6D55 - chains A and B of the 3 polymer chains in the assembly; structure by X-ray diffraction, 1.68 A resolution.

Chain A:
Protein: GTPase HRas
From: Homo sapiens
Notes: engineered mutation(s): Y64A
Reference sequence: P01112 (RASH_HUMAN); residues 1-166 here = UniProt positions 1-166
Chain sequence (167 residues; row label = number of the first residue in the row; numbering starts at 0):
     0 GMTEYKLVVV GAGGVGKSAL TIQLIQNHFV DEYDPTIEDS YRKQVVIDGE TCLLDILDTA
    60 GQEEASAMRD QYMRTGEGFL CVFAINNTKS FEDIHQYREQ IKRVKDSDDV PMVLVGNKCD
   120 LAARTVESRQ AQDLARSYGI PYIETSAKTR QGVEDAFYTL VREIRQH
Not modelled in the structure: 0
Modified residues: Cys-51 (S-hydroxycysteine; CSO)
Construct notes: expression tag (0); conflict Ala-64 (Tyr in P01112)
Bound ions: Mg2+: Ser-17, Thr-35 (together with GMP-PNP)
Ligand contacts: GMP-PNP (GNP; phosphoaminophosphonic acid-guanylate ester): Ala-11, Gly-12, Gly-13, Val-14, Gly-15, Lys-16, Ser-17, Ala-18, Phe-28, Val-29, Asp-30, Glu-31, Tyr-32, Asp-33, Pro-34, Thr-35, Thr-58, Ala-59, Gly-60, Gln-61, Asn-116, Lys-117, Asp-119, Leu-120, Ser-145, Ala-146, Lys-147

Chain B:
Protein: Son of sevenless homolog 1
From: Homo sapiens
Reference sequence: Q07889 (SOS1_HUMAN); residues 566-1046 here = UniProt positions 566-1046
Chain sequence (482 residues; each row starts with the number of its first residue):
   565 GQMRLPSADV YRFAEPDSEE NIIFEENMQP KAGIPIIKAG TVIKLIERLT YHMYADPNFV
   625 RTFLTTYRSF CKPQELLSLI IERFEIPEPE PTEADRIAIE NGDQPLSAEL KRFRKEYIQP
   685 VQLRVLNVCR HWVEHHFYDF ERDAYLLQRM EEFIGTVRGK AMKKWVESIT KIIQRKKIAR
   745 DNGPGHNITF QSSPPTVEWH ISRPGHIETF DLLTLHPIEI ARQLTLLESD LYRAVQPSEL
   805 VGSVWTKEDK EINSPNLLKM IRHTTNLTLW FEKCIVETEN LEERVAVVSR IIEILQVFQE
   865 LNNFNGVLEV VSAMNSSPVY RLDHTFEQIP SRQKKILEEA HELSEDHYKK YLAKLRSINP
   925 PCVPFFGIYL TNILKTEEGN PEVLKRHGKE LINFSKRRKV AEITGEIQQY QNQPYCLRVE
   985 SDIKRFFENL NPMGNSMEKE FTDYLFNKSL EIEPRNPKPL PRFPKKYSYP LKSPGVRPSN
  1045 PR
Not modelled in the structure: 591-596, 744-750
Construct notes: expression tag (565)
Ligand contacts: FWA (6-chloro-2-(2,6-diazaspiro[3.3]heptan-2-yl)-1-[(4-fluoro-3,5-dimethylphenyl)methyl]-4-(4-methylpiperazin-1-yl)-1H-benzimidazole): Val-852, Ile-856, Val-875, Met-878, Asn-879, Val-883, Tyr-884, Leu-886, Asp-887, Thr-889, Phe-890, Ile-893, Lys-898, Leu-901, Glu-902, His-905, Glu-909
Reported in the primary citation:
  - binding site for FWA: Glu-902
  - binding site for FWA: Asp-887 (proposed by the authors, not directly observed)

How chain A and chain B interact:
Pairs across the interface - 64 pairs, chain A then chain B:
  Met-1(A) / Arg-920(B)
  Gln-22(A) / Thr-753(B)
  Ile-24(A) / Asn-976(B)
  Gln-25(A) / Ile-752(B)
  Gln-25(A) / Asn-976(B)
  Asn-26(A) / Asn-751(B)
  Asn-26(A) / Ile-752(B)
  Asn-26(A) / Thr-753(B)  hydrogen bond (backbone-backbone)
  Asn-26(A) / Phe-754(B)
  Asn-26(A) / Pro-978(B)
  His-27(A) / Asn-751(B)  hydrogen bond (side chain-backbone)
  Glu-31(A) / Arg-739(B)
  Asp-33(A) / Arg-694(B)  hydrogen bond (backbone-side chain)
  Asp-33(A) / Ser-732(B)
  Asp-33(A) / Ile-736(B)
  Asp-33(A) / Arg-739(B)  salt bridge
  Pro-34(A) / Arg-694(B)
  Pro-34(A) / Trp-729(B)  hydrogen bond (backbone-side chain)
  Pro-34(A) / Ser-732(B)
  Thr-35(A) / Trp-729(B)  hydrogen bond (backbone-side chain)
  Ile-36(A) / Leu-687(B)
  Ile-36(A) / Leu-690(B)
  Ile-36(A) / Asn-691(B)
  Ile-36(A) / Trp-729(B)
  Glu-37(A) / Ala-619(B)
  Glu-37(A) / Pro-621(B)
  Glu-37(A) / Asn-691(B)  hydrogen bond (backbone-side chain)
  Glu-37(A) / His-695(B)
  Asp-38(A) / Arg-694(B)  salt bridge
  Asp-38(A) / His-695(B)  salt bridge
  Ser-39(A) / Pro-621(B)
  Ser-39(A) / Asn-622(B)
  Arg-41(A) / Gln-973(B)
  Lys-42(A) / Gln-973(B)
  Gln-43(A) / Leu-919(B)  hydrogen bond (side chain-backbone)
  Gln-43(A) / Arg-920(B)
  Gln-43(A) / Ile-922(B)  hydrogen bond (side chain-backbone)
  Gln-43(A) / Pro-924(B)
  Gln-43(A) / Gln-973(B)  hydrogen bond (backbone-side chain)
  Gln-43(A) / Tyr-974(B)  hydrogen bond
  Val-44(A) / Asn-923(B)
  Val-45(A) / Ser-921(B)
  Val-45(A) / Asn-923(B)  hydrogen bond (backbone-side chain)
  Thr-50(A) / Arg-920(B)
  Thr-50(A) / Ser-921(B)  hydrogen bond (side chain-backbone)
  Thr-50(A) / Ile-922(B)
  Leu-56(A) / Pro-621(B)  hydrophobic
  Gln-61(A) / Lys-728(B)  hydrogen bond
  Gln-61(A) / Trp-729(B)
  Glu-63(A) / Ala-725(B)
  Glu-63(A) / Lys-728(B)  salt bridge
  Glu-63(A) / Trp-729(B)
  Ala-64(A) / Trp-729(B)
  Ala-66(A) / Lys-679(B)
  Met-67(A) / Pro-684(B)  hydrophobic
  Met-67(A) / Leu-687(B)  hydrophobic
  Met-67(A) / Arg-688(B)
  Gln-70(A) / Met-617(B)
  Gln-70(A) / Tyr-618(B)
  Gln-70(A) / Ala-619(B)  hydrogen bond (side chain-backbone)
  Gln-70(A) / Arg-688(B)
  Arg-149(A) / Thr-753(B)
  Arg-149(A) / Gln-755(B)  hydrogen bond
  Glu-153(A) / Gln-755(B)
Also at the interface, not in a pair above, chain A (32 interface residues in all): Arg-73, Lys-147, Thr-148
Also at the interface, not in a pair above, chain B (36 interface residues in all): Glu-698, Gln-977

In short:
32 residues of chain A face 36 of chain B across their interface, with 15 hydrogen bonds and 4 salt bridges.
Among the polar pairs are Asp-33(A)/Arg-739(B), Asp-38(A)/Arg-694(B) and Asp-38(A)/His-695(B). Chain A binds
GMP-PNP. Chain B binds compound FWA. From the paper: a binding site for FWA at Glu-902(B) and Asp-887(B).
Chain A is GTPase HRas and chain B is Son of sevenless homolog 1, both from Homo sapiens; the structure,
Ras:SOS:Ras in complex with a small molecule activator, was determined by X-ray diffraction together with
6D56, 6D59, 6D5E, 6D5G, 6D5H, 6D5J and 4 further entries from the same study.
